PDB entry 1XPO | X-ray diffraction, 3.15 A resolution | chains G and A

# Chain G
Molecule: 8-nt RNA strand
Sequence (8 nucleotides; each row starts with the number of its first residue; numbers below 1 keep their minus sign (C-4 is residue -4)):
    -4 CUCUCUCU
Disordered / not traced: -4 to 0, 3

# Chain A
Protein: Rho transcription termination factor
Organism: Escherichia coli
UniProt: P22869 (MEMA_METCA); residue numbers follow UniProt; this construct covers 1-419
Sequence (419 residues; row label = number of the first residue in the row):
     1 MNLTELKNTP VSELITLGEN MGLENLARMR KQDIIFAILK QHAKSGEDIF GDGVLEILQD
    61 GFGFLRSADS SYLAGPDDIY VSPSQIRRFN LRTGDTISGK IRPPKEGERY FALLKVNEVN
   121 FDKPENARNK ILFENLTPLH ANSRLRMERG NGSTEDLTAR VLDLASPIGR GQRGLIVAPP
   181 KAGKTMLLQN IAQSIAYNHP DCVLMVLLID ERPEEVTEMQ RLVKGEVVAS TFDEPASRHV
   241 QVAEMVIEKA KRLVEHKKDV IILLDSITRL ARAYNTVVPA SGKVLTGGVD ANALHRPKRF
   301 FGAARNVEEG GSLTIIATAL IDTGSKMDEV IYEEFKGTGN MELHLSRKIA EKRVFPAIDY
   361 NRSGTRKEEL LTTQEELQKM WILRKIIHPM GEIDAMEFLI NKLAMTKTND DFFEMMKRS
Disordered / not traced: 127-128, 148-151, 281-283, 418-419
Ion coordination: Mg2+: Thr185, Arg212, Glu215 (together with ATP-gamma-S)
Residues lining bound ligands: ATP-gamma-S (AGS; phosphothiophosphoric acid-adenylate ester): Thr158, Pro180, Lys181, Ala182, Gly183, Lys184, Thr185, Met186, Asn190, Arg212, Glu215, Phe355
From the paper describing this entry:
  - binding site for bicyclomycin: Asp265, Ser266, Thr323, Gly337
  - mutagenesis - M219K, G337S: increased binding to ssRNA (citing earlier work)
  - catalytic residues: Glu211 (citing earlier work)

# Interface between chain G and chain A
Contacting residue pairs - 10 pairs, chain G then chain A:
  U1(G) - Tyr80(A)  hydrogen bond to the phosphate
  U1(G) - Ser82(A)  hydrogen bond to the phosphate
  U1(G) - Pro83(A)  phosphate contact
  U1(G) - Arg102(A)  base contact
  U1(G) - Glu108(A)  base contact
  U1(G) - Ala112(A)  base contact
  C2(G) - Phe62(A)  sugar contact
  C2(G) - Phe64(A)  base contact
  C2(G) - Tyr80(A)  hydrogen bond to the phosphate
  C2(G) - Tyr110(A)  base contact
Interface residues without a listed pair, chain A (10 interface residues in all): Ser84

# In short
Chain G and chain A form an interface of 2 and 10 residues respectively; the contacts include 3 hydrogen
bonds. Polar pairs include U1(G)-Tyr80(A), U1(G)-Ser82(A) and C2(G)-Tyr80(A). Ligands of chain A: ATP-gamma-S.
The paper reports the catalytic residue Glu211(A); M219K and G337S of chain A increase binding to ssRNA.
Here chain G is an 8-nt RNA strand and chain A is Rho transcription termination factor (Escherichia coli).
Entry 1XPO (Structural mechanism of inhibition of the Rho transcription termination factor by the antibiotic
bicyclomycin) was determined by X-ray diffraction (same publication as 1XPR and 1XPU).
